PDB entry 6KIN | X-ray diffraction, 2.53 A resolution | chains C and F of the 6 polymer chains in the assembly

Chain C (and F):
Molecule: HpcH/HpaI aldolase
From: Roseiflexus castenholzii (strain DSM 13941 / HLO8)
Notes: chain F of this document is another copy of the same molecule, construct and numbering; everything in this record applies to it too
UniProt: A7NHT0 (A7NHT0_ROSCS); residues 1-347 here = UniProt positions 1-347
Chain sequence (347 residues; numbered 1 to 347; the number before each row is that of its first residue):
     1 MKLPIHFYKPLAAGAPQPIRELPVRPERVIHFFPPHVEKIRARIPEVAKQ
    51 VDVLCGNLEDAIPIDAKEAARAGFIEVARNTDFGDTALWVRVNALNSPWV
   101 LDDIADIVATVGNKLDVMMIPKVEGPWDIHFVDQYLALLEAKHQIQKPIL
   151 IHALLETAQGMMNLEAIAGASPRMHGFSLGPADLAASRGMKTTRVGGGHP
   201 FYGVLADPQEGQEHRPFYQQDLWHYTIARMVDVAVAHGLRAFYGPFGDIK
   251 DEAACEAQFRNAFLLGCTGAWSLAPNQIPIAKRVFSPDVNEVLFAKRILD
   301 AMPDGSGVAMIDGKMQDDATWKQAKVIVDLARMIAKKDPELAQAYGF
Unresolved in the structure: 209-214 (chain F: 194, 209-212)

Interface between chain C and chain F:
Contacting residue pairs - 87 pairs, chain C then chain F:
  Asp60(C) with Asp317(F); Asp318(F); Ala319(F)
  Ala61(C) with Gly307(F); Val308(F); Asp317(F); Asp318(F), hydrogen bond (backbone-side chain)
  Pro63(C) with Ser306(F); Gly307(F)
  Ile64(C) with Ser306(F), hydrogen bond (backbone-side chain)
  Lys122(C) with Lys322(F)
  Ala158(C) with Val235(F), hydrophobic; Ala236(F)
  Met161(C) with Asp232(F)
  Met162(C) with Glu165(F); Val233(F), hydrophobic; Ala236(F), hydrophobic; His237(F)
  Ala182(C) with Ala319(F), hydrophobic; Gln323(F)
  Asp183(C) with Ala319(F)
  Ala185(C) with Gln323(F)
  Ala186(C) with Lys322(F); Gln323(F); Val326(F)
  Ser187(C) with Val235(F)
  Arg188(C) with Val231(F); Asp232(F), salt bridge; Val235(F)
  Gly189(C) with Gly266(F)
  Met190(C) with Leu264(F); Leu265(F)
  Lys191(C) with Phe263(F); Leu264(F), hydrogen bond (backbone-backbone)
  Thr192(C) with Glu291(F); Gln323(F), hydrogen bond (backbone-side chain); Ile327(F)
  Thr193(C) with Glu291(F), hydrogen bond; Phe294(F); Ile298(F); Gln323(F); Ile327(F)
  Arg194(C) with Gln323(F), hydrogen bond (backbone-side chain)
  Val195(C) with Thr320(F)
  His199(C) with Leu264(F); Glu291(F), salt bridge
  Phe201(C) with Arg260(F); Asn261(F); Leu264(F), hydrophobic; Asp288(F)
  Tyr202(C) with Asp221(F); His224(F), hydrogen bond; Asn261(F); Leu264(F); Leu265(F)
  Gly203(C) with Asn261(F), hydrogen bond (backbone-side chain)
  Val204(C) with Gln219(F); Gln220(F); Asp221(F)
  Leu205(C) with Ala253(F); Ala254(F); Ala257(F), hydrophobic
  Ala206(C) with Gln219(F)
  Asp207(C) with Pro200(F)
  Arg215(C) with Asp251(F), salt bridge; Ala253(F)
  Tyr218(C) with Phe217(F); Tyr218(F), hydrophobic; Gln219(F)
  Gln220(C) with Gln219(F), hydrogen bond (side chain-backbone); Gln220(F); Asp221(F), hydrogen bond (side chain-backbone)
  Asp221(C) with His224(F)
  Leu222(C) with His224(F); Leu265(F), hydrophobic
  His224(C) with His224(F)
  Tyr225(C) with His224(F), hydrogen bond (backbone-side chain); Tyr225(F), hydrophobic; Ala228(F), hydrophobic; Arg229(F); Asp232(F)
  Gly247(C) with Lys314(F); Met315(F), hydrogen bond (backbone-backbone)
  Asp248(C) with Gly313(F); Lys314(F)
  Ile249(C) with Gly313(F), hydrogen bond (backbone-backbone)
  Lys250(C) with Gly313(F), hydrogen bond (backbone-backbone)
Also at the interface, not in a pair above, chain C (43 interface residues in all): Ile62, Gln159, Leu273
Also at the interface, not in a pair above, chain F (49 interface residues in all): Ala295, Met310, Ala324, Leu330

Summary:
Chain C and chain F form an interface of 43 and 49 residues respectively, with 14 hydrogen bonds and 3 salt
bridges. Polar contacts include Arg188(C)-Asp232(F), His199(C)-Glu291(F) and Arg215(C)-Asp251(F).
Chain C and chain F are both HpcH/HpaI aldolase (Roseiflexus castenholzii (strain DSM 13941 / HLO8)); the
structure, Crystal structure of the tri-functional malyl-CoA lyase from Roseiflexus castenholzii, was
determined by X-ray diffraction together with 6KKH from the same study.
